PDB entry 6VYC | X-ray diffraction, 2.10 A resolution | chain A

[Chain A]
Protein: WD repeat-containing protein 91
Source organism: Homo sapiens
Reference sequence: A4D1P6 (WDR91_HUMAN); the construct has insertions or renumbered stretches relative to UniProt, so the offset changes along the chain: 392-520 = UniProt 392-520; 522-732 = UniProt 537-747
Chain sequence (374 residues; row label = number of the first residue in the row; note: 1 number in that range is skipped by the numbering (no residue carries it; nothing is unmodelled there); a row labelled like 520A-520P holds insertion residues (520A, then the next letters in order)):
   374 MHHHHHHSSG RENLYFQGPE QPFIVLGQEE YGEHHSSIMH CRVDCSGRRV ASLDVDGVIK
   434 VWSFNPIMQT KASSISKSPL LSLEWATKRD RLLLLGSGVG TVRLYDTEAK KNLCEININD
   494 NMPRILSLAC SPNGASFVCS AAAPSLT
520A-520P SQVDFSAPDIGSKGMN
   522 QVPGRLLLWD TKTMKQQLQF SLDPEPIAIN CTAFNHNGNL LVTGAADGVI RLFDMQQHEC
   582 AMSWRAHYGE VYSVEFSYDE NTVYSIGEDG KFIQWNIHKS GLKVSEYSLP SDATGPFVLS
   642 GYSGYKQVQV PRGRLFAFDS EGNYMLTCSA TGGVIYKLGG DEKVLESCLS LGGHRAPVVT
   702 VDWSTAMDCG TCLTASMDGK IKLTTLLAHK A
Not modelled in the structure: 374-393, 520A-520P, 680-682, 731-732
Sequence notes: expression tag (374-391)
From the paper describing this entry:
  - self-association interface (contacts with another copy of this molecule): Pro652 to Leu667

[Summary]
From the paper: a self-association interface involving Pro652.
Chain A is WD repeat-containing protein 91 (Homo sapiens); the structure, Crystal structure of WD-repeat
domain of human WDR91, was determined by X-ray diffraction together with 8SHJ and 8T55 from the same study.
